PDB entry 7YED | electron microscopy, 3.00 A resolution | chains K and L of the 25 polymer chains in the assembly

# Chain K (and L)
Protein: Lambda-2 protein
From: Mammalian orthoreovirus 3
Notes: chain L of this document is another copy of the same molecule, construct and numbering; everything in this record applies to it too
Reference sequence: C9E871 (C9E871_9VIRU); numbering as in UniProt (aligned over 1-1289)
Chain sequence (1289 residues; each row starts with the number of its first residue):
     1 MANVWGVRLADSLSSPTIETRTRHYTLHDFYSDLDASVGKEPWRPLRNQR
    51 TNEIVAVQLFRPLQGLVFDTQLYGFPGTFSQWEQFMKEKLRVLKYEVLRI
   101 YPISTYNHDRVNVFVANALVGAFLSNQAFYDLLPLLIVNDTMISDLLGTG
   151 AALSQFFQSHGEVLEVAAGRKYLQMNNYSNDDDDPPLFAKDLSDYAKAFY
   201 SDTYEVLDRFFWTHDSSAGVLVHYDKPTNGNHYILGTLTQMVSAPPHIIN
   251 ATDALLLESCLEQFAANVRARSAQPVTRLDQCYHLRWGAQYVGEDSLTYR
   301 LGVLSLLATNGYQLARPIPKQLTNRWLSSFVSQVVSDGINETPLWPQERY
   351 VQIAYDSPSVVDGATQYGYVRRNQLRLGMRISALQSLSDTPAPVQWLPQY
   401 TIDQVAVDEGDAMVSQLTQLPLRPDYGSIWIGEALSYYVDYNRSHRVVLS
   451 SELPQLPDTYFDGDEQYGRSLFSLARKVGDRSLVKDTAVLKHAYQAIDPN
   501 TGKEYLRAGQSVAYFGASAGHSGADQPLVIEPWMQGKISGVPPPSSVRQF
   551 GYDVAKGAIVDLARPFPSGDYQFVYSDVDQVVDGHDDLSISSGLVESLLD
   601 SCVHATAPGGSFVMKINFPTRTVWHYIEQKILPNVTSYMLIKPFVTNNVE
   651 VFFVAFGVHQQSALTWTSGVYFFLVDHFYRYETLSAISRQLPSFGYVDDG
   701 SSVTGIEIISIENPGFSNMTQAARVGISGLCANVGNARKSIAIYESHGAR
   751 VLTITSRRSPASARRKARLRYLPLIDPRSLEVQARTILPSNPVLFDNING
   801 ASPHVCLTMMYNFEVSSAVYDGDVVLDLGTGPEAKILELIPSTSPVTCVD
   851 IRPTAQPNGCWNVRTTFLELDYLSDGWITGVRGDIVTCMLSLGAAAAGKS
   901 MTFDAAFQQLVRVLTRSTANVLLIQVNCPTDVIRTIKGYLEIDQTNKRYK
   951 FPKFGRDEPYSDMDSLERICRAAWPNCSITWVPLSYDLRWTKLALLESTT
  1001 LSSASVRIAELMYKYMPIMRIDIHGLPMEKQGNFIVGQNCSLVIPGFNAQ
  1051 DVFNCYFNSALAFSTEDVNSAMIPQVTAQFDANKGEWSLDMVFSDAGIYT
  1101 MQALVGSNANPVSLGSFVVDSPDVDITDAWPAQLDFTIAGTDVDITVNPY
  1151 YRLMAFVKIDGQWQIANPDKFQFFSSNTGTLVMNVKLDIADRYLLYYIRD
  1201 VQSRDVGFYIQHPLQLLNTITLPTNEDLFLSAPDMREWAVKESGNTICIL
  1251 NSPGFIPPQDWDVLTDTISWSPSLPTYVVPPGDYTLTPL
Not modelled in the structure: 1
Ligand contacts:
  - GTP (guanosine-5'-triphosphate): Gln64, Gly65, Val113, Phe114, Asn117, Ala167, Ala168, Gly169, Lys171, Lys190, Tyr195, Tyr200, His223, Pro227, Thr228, Asn229, His232, Ile234, Arg278, Gln281, Tyr283
  - S-adenosylmethionine (SAM), molecule 1: Ser482, Asp486, Tyr514, Gly516, Ala517, Ser518, His521, Pro527, Gly551, Tyr552, Asp553, Val560, Asp561, Leu562, Ala563, Asp577, Val578, Asp579, Val582, Asp583
  - S-adenosylmethionine (SAM), molecule 2: Asp827, Gly829, Thr830, Gly831, Asp850, Ile851, Arg852, Asp871, Tyr872, Met889, Leu890, Ser891, Ala894, Ala895, Arg956

# Chain K / chain L interface
Residue-residue contacts - 77 pairs, chain K then chain L:
  Asp182(K) - Arg91(L)  salt bridge
  Thr418(K) - His108(L)
  Pro421(K) - Arg23(L)  hydrogen bond (backbone-side chain)
  Gln466(K) - Ser272(L)
  Tyr467(K) - Ile18(L)  hydrophobic
  Tyr467(K) - Ser272(L)
  Tyr467(K) - Ala273(L)
  Ser470(K) - Arg271(L)  hydrogen bond (side chain-backbone)
  Ser470(K) - Ser272(L)
  Ser470(K) - Ala273(L)
  Leu471(K) - Ala273(L)
  Gly509(K) - Gly955(L)
  Ser511(K) - Phe954(L)  hydrogen bond (side chain-backbone)
  Ala519(K) - Ser388(L)
  Gly520(K) - Ser388(L)  hydrogen bond (backbone-side chain)
  Tyr552(K) - Arg778(L)
  Tyr552(K) - Val782(L)  hydrophobic
  Tyr552(K) - Gln783(L)  hydrogen bond (backbone-side chain)
  Tyr552(K) - Arg785(L)
  Asp553(K) - Leu387(L)
  Asp553(K) - Ser388(L)  hydrogen bond
  Asp553(K) - Arg785(L)  salt bridge
  Val554(K) - Val394(L)
  Val554(K) - Arg785(L)  hydrogen bond (backbone-side chain)
  Ala555(K) - Thr390(L)
  Ala555(K) - Val394(L)
  Gly557(K) - Gln395(L)
  Ala558(K) - Gln395(L)
  Ala558(K) - Leu397(L)  hydrophobic
  Ile559(K) - Gln395(L)  hydrogen bond (backbone-backbone)
  Ile559(K) - Trp396(L)
  Ile559(K) - Leu397(L)  hydrogen bond (backbone-backbone)
  Ile559(K) - Ile741(L)  hydrophobic
  Ile559(K) - Ser779(L)
  Ile559(K) - Gln783(L)
  Val560(K) - Leu397(L)  hydrophobic
  Val560(K) - Gln399(L)
  Asp561(K) - Gln399(L)  hydrogen bond (backbone-side chain)
  Arg564(K) - Tyr400(L)  hydrogen bond (side chain-backbone)
  Arg564(K) - Asp776(L)  salt bridge
  Pro565(K) - Gln399(L)
  Pro565(K) - Thr854(L)
  Phe566(K) - Gln399(L)
  Phe566(K) - Pro832(L)
  Phe566(K) - Ala855(L)
  Pro567(K) - Leu397(L)
  Pro567(K) - Pro832(L)  hydrophobic
  Pro567(K) - Glu833(L)
  Pro567(K) - Ala855(L)
  Ser568(K) - Pro832(L)
  Ser568(K) - Glu833(L)
  Ser568(K) - Arg852(L)  hydrogen bond (backbone-side chain)
  Gly569(K) - Arg852(L)  hydrogen bond (backbone-side chain)
  Asp570(K) - Arg852(L)  salt bridge
  Asp570(K) - Arg956(L)  hydrogen bond (backbone-side chain)
  Gln572(K) - Gly955(L)  hydrogen bond (side chain-backbone)
  Gln572(K) - Arg956(L)
  Val582(K) - Arg778(L)
  Asp583(K) - Arg778(L)  salt bridge
  His604(K) - Arg852(L)
  His604(K) - Pro853(L)
  Ser693(K) - Pro275(L)
  Phe694(K) - Ala273(L)  hydrogen bond (backbone-backbone)
  Gly695(K) - Pro275(L)
  Val697(K) - Arg21(L)
  Asp699(K) - Arg21(L)  salt bridge
  Ser701(K) - Arg21(L)  hydrogen bond
  Glu712(K) - Ser104(L)  hydrogen bond
  Ser746(K) - His28(L)
  His747(K) - His28(L)
  His747(K) - Tyr31(L)
  His747(K) - Ser32(L)  hydrogen bond
  His747(K) - Asp35(L)  salt bridge
  His747(K) - Lys94(L)  hydrogen bond
  His747(K) - Ile103(L)
  Asn791(K) - Lys40(L)
  Met1235(K) - Thr945(L)
Interface residues without a listed pair, chain K (55 interface residues in all): Arg325, Gln416, Leu422, Leu474, Ser545, Phe550, His585, Ala605, Pro608, Tyr696, Ala749, Pro1272, Ser1273
Interface residues without a listed pair, chain L (54 interface residues in all): Thr20, Leu98, Gln274, Arg380, Pro398, Thr401, Gly898, Thr902, Lys947, Pro952, Lys953

# Summary
55 residues of chain K face 54 of chain L across their interface, with 20 hydrogen bonds and 7 salt bridges.
Among the polar pairs are Asp182(K)-Arg91(L), Asp553(K)-Arg785(L) and Arg564(K)-Asp776(L). Chain K binds
S-adenosylmethionine and GTP.
Both chains are Lambda-2 protein (Mammalian orthoreovirus 3). Entry 7YED (In situ structure of polymerase
complex of mammalian reovirus in the elongation state) was determined by electron microscopy, deposited
together with 7YEV, 7YEZ, 7YF0 and 7YFE.
